8DR3 - chains D and E of the 12 polymer chains in the assembly; structure by electron microscopy, 2.20 A resolution.

Chain D:
Protein: Replication factor C subunit 2
From: Saccharomyces cerevisiae
Reference sequence: P40348 (RFC2_YEAST); residues 1-353 here = UniProt positions 1-353
Chain sequence (353 residues; numbered 1 to 353; the number before each row is that of its first residue):
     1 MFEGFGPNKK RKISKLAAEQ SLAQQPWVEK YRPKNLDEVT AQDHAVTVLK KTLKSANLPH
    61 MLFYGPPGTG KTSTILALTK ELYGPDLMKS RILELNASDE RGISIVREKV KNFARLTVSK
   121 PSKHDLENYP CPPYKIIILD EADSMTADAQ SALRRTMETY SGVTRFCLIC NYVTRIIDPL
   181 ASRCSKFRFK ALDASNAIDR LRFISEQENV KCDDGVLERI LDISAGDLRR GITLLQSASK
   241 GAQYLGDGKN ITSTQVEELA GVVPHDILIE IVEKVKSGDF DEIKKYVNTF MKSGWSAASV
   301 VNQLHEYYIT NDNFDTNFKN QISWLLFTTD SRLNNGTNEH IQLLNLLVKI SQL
Not modelled in the structure: 1-10
Ion coordination: Mg2+: Thr72 (together with ATP-gamma-S)
Residues lining bound ligands:
  - ATP-gamma-S (AGS; phosphothiophosphoric acid-adenylate ester), molecule 1: Val28, Tyr31, Arg32, Pro33, Glu38, Val39, Thr40, Gln42, Pro66, Pro67, Gly68, Thr69, Gly70, Lys71, Thr72, Ser73, Glu141, Asn171, Leu192, Arg200, Leu228, Arg229, Ile232
  - ATP-gamma-S (AGS), molecule 2: Arg154, Glu158, Pro179, Arg183
Swiss-Prot annotation at these positions:
  - binding site (ATP): Val28, Arg32, Gly65 to Ser73, Asn171, Arg229
  - modified residue: Met1 (N-acetylmethionine)

Chain E:
Protein: Replication factor C subunit 5
From: Saccharomyces cerevisiae
Reference sequence: P38251 (RFC5_YEAST); residues 1-354 here = UniProt positions 1-354
Chain sequence (354 residues; each row starts with the number of its first residue):
     1 MSLWVDKYRP KSLNALSHNE ELTNFLKSLS DQPRDLPHLL LYGPNGTGKK TRCMALLESI
    61 FGPGVYRLKI DVRQFVTASN RKLELNVVSS PYHLEITPSD MGNNDRIVIQ ELLKEVAQME
   121 QVDFQDSKDG LAHRYKCVII NEANSLTKDA QAALRRTMEK YSKNIRLIMV CDSMSPIIAP
   181 IKSRCLLIRC PAPSDSEIST ILSDVVTNER IQLETKDILK RIAQASNGNL RVSLLMLESM
   241 ALNNELALKS SSPIIKPDWI IVIHKLTRKI VKERSVNSLI ECRAVLYDLL AHCIPANIIL
   301 KELTFSLLDV ETLNTTNKSS IIEYSSVFDE RLSLGNKAIF HLEGFIAKVM CCLD
Residues lining bound ligands:
  - ATP-gamma-S (AGS; phosphothiophosphoric acid-adenylate ester): Arg155, Glu159, Pro180, Arg184
  - GDP (guanosine-5'-diphosphate): Val5, Tyr8, Arg9, Pro10, Ala15, Leu16, Ser17, His18, Pro44, Asn45, Gly46, Thr47, Gly48, Lys49, Lys50, Thr51, Arg52, Ile201, Leu230, Arg231, Leu234
Swiss-Prot annotation at these positions:
  - binding site (ATP): Val5, Ser17, Gly43 to Thr51, Arg231

Chain D / chain E interface:
Pairs across the interface (106; chain D residue first):
  Arg11(D) - Val122(E)
  Lys12(D) - Val122(E)
  Ile13(D) - Val122(E)  hydrogen bond (backbone-backbone)
  Ile13(D) - Asp123(E)
  Ile13(D) - Phe124(E)  hydrophobic
  Ile13(D) - Ala132(E)  hydrophobic
  Ile13(D) - Arg134(E)
  Ser14(D) - Arg134(E)  hydrogen bond (backbone-side chain)
  Leu16(D) - Arg134(E)
  Ser21(D) - Lys163(E)
  Gln24(D) - Arg34(E)  hydrogen bond
  Gln24(D) - Asp35(E)
  Gln24(D) - Arg166(E)
  Gln25(D) - Asp35(E)
  Gln25(D) - Ser162(E)  hydrogen bond
  Gln25(D) - Lys163(E)
  Gln25(D) - Arg166(E)
  Pro26(D) - Asp35(E)
  Pro26(D) - Leu36(E)
  Pro26(D) - Arg166(E)
  Trp27(D) - Asp35(E)
  Glu29(D) - Glu159(E)
  Glu29(D) - Ser162(E)
  Arg32(D) - Glu159(E)  salt bridge
  Thr72(D) - Arg156(E)
  Asn96(D) - Arg156(E)
  Asn96(D) - Lys160(E)
  Ala97(D) - Gln110(E)
  Ala97(D) - Ala152(E)
  Ala97(D) - Ala153(E)
  Ser98(D) - Gln110(E)
  Ser98(D) - Lys114(E)  hydrogen bond
  Ser98(D) - Ala153(E)
  Glu100(D) - Gln110(E)  hydrogen bond
  Asp140(D) - Arg156(E)
  Glu141(D) - Arg155(E)  salt bridge
  Glu141(D) - Arg156(E)
  Asn171(D) - Arg155(E)  hydrogen bond
  Asp227(D) - Ser183(E)  hydrogen bond
  Arg229(D) - Glu159(E)  salt bridge
  Arg229(D) - Ser183(E)  hydrogen bond
  Arg229(D) - Arg184(E)
  Thr233(D) - Leu186(E)
  Gln236(D) - Asp35(E)  hydrogen bond (side chain-backbone)
  Gln236(D) - Pro37(E)
  Ser237(D) - Leu186(E)
  Lys240(D) - Leu29(E)
  Lys240(D) - Gln32(E)  hydrogen bond (side chain-backbone)
  Lys240(D) - Asp35(E)  salt bridge
  Lys240(D) - Leu36(E)
  Tyr244(D) - Asn24(E)
  Tyr244(D) - Lys27(E)
  Tyr244(D) - Ser28(E)
  Glu258(D) - Arg189(E)  salt bridge
  Leu259(D) - Phe25(E)  hydrophobic
  Phe280(D) - Leu308(E)  hydrophobic
  Phe280(D) - Lys318(E)
  Asp281(D) - Lys318(E)
  Lys284(D) - Leu308(E)  hydrogen bond (side chain-backbone)
  Lys284(D) - Asp309(E)  salt bridge
  Asn288(D) - Asn227(E)  hydrogen bond
  Met291(D) - Pro44(E)
  Lys292(D) - Pro44(E)
  Lys292(D) - Pro191(E)
  Lys292(D) - Ala192(E)  hydrogen bond (backbone-backbone)
  Lys292(D) - Asn227(E)
  Lys292(D) - Gly228(E)
  Ser293(D) - Arg189(E)  hydrogen bond (backbone-side chain)
  Ser293(D) - Pro191(E)
  Gly294(D) - Tyr42(E)
  Gly294(D) - Arg189(E)
  Trp295(D) - Arg189(E)
  Arg332(D) - Ser326(E)  hydrogen bond
  Arg332(D) - Val327(E)
  Arg332(D) - Glu330(E)
  Leu333(D) - Ser175(E)
  Asn335(D) - Glu330(E)  hydrogen bond
  Asn335(D) - Ser333(E)
  Asn335(D) - Leu334(E)
  Gly336(D) - Ser175(E)
  Gly336(D) - Pro176(E)
  Gly336(D) - Ser333(E)  hydrogen bond (backbone-side chain)
  Thr337(D) - Ser175(E)  hydrogen bond (backbone-side chain)
  Thr337(D) - Asp329(E)
  Thr337(D) - Glu330(E)
  Thr337(D) - Ser333(E)
  Asn338(D) - Asp329(E)  hydrogen bond (backbone-side chain)
  Glu339(D) - Ser173(E)  hydrogen bond
  Glu339(D) - Met174(E)
  Glu339(D) - Ser175(E)
  His340(D) - Lys301(E)
  His340(D) - Phe305(E)
  Ile341(D) - Ile322(E)
  Ile341(D) - Ser325(E)
  Ile341(D) - Ser326(E)
  Gln342(D) - Ser326(E)  hydrogen bond
  Gln342(D) - Asp329(E)
  Leu344(D) - Phe305(E)  hydrophobic
  Leu344(D) - Leu308(E)  hydrophobic
  Leu344(D) - Ile322(E)  hydrophobic
  Asn345(D) - Ile322(E)
  Asn345(D) - Glu323(E)
  Asn345(D) - Ser326(E)
  Val348(D) - Ser319(E)
  Lys349(D) - Glu323(E)  salt bridge
  Gln352(D) - Ser319(E)  hydrogen bond
Interface residues without a listed pair, chain D (61 interface residues in all): Lys15, Pro67, Asp99, Ser144, Arg230, Gly241, Gly261, Ser296
Interface residues without a listed pair, chain E (66 interface residues in all): Asp31, Arg106, Gln121, His133, Thr157, Ala179, Pro180, Cys185, Leu187, Asp195, Thr315

Overview:
The interface between chain D and chain E involves 61 residues on one side and 66 on the other, with 23
hydrogen bonds and 7 salt bridges. Among the polar pairs are Arg32(D)-Glu159(E), Glu141(D)-Arg155(E) and
Arg229(D)-Glu159(E).
Here chain D is Replication factor C subunit 2 and chain E is Replication factor C subunit 5, both from
Saccharomyces cerevisiae. Entry 8DR3 (Closed state of RFC:PCNA bound to a 3' ss/dsDNA junction (DNA2) with
NTD) was determined by electron microscopy, deposited together with 8DQW, 8DQX, 8DQZ, 8DR0, 8DR1, 8DR4 and 3
further entries.
